PDB entry 7Z0V | X-ray diffraction, 1.45 A resolution | chains A and B

Chain A:
Protein: Nitrile hydratase
Source organism: Aeribacillus pallidus
Notes: EC 4.2.1.84; fragment: chain A
Reference sequence: Q84FS5 (Q84FS5_9BACI); residues 10-216 here = UniProt positions 10-216
Amino-acid sequence (207 residues; row label = number of the first residue in the row):
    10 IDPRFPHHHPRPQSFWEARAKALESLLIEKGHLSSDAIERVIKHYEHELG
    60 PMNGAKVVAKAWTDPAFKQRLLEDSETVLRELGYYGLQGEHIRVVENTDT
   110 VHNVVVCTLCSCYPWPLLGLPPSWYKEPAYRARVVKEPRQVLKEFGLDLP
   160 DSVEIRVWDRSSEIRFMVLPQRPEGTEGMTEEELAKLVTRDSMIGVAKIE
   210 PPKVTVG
Not modelled in the structure: 212-216
Modified positions: Cys119 (3-sulfinoalanine; CSD); Cys121 (3-sulfinoalanine; CSD)
Sequence notes: engineered mutation Arg169 (Ser in Q84FS5)
Ion coordination: Co2+: Ser120, Cys121
What the authors report for this chain:
  - contacts within the chain: Asp168-Arg169 (backbone contact), Arg169-Ile173 (backbone contact)
  - conformationally variable residues (loop rearrangement, side-chain flip): Arg142 to Arg148, Phe175
  - mutagenesis - S169R: increased stability

Chain B:
Protein: Nitrile hydratase subunit beta
Source organism: Aeribacillus pallidus
Notes: EC 4.2.1.84; fragment: chain B
Reference sequence: Q84FS6 (Q84FS6_9BACI); residue numbers follow UniProt; this construct covers 1-229
Amino-acid sequence (229 residues; each row starts with the number of its first residue):
     1 MNGIHDVGGMDGFGKVMYVKEEEDIYFTHDWERLAFGLVAGCKAQGLGMK
    51 AFDEFRIGIELMRPVDYLTSSYYGHWIATVAYNLVDTGVLDEKELDERTE
   101 VFLKKPDTKIPRREDPALVKLVEKALYDGLSPLREISASPRFKVGERIKA
   151 KNIHPTGHTRFPRYARDKYGVIDEVYGAHVFPDDAAHRKGENPQYLYRVR
   201 FEAEELWGYKQKDSVYIDLWESYMEPVSH
Not modelled in the structure: 228-229
Sequence notes: engineered mutation Lys43 (Met in Q84FS6), Ala150 (Thr in Q84FS6)
What the authors report for this chain:
  - contacts within the chain: Lys43-Lys50 (hydrogen bond)
  - conformationally variable residues (order/disorder transition): Leu130, Phe161

How chain A and chain B interact:
Residue-residue contacts (211; chain A residue first):
  Pro15(A) - Arg63(B)  hydrogen bond (backbone-side chain)
  His16(A) - Arg63(B)
  His16(A) - Val65(B)
  His18(A) - Arg63(B)  hydrogen bond (backbone-side chain)
  Pro19(A) - Arg63(B)
  Pro19(A) - Val65(B)
  Pro19(A) - Asp66(B)
  Pro19(A) - Thr69(B)
  Arg20(A) - Arg63(B)
  Arg20(A) - Asp66(B)  hydrogen bond (backbone-side chain)
  Gln22(A) - Thr69(B)  hydrogen bond (side chain-backbone)
  Gln22(A) - Ser70(B)
  Gln22(A) - Ser71(B)
  Ser23(A) - Leu103(B)
  Phe24(A) - Thr99(B)
  Trp25(A) - Trp31(B)  hydrophobic
  Trp25(A) - Met62(B)  hydrophobic
  Trp25(A) - Ser70(B)
  Trp25(A) - Gly74(B)
  Trp25(A) - Ile77(B)
  Trp25(A) - Ala78(B)  hydrophobic
  Glu26(A) - Trp31(B)
  Ala27(A) - Thr99(B)
  Ala27(A) - Phe102(B)
  Ala27(A) - Leu103(B)  hydrophobic
  Arg28(A) - Ile77(B)
  Arg28(A) - Glu92(B)  salt bridge
  Arg28(A) - Leu95(B)
  Arg28(A) - Asp96(B)  salt bridge
  Arg28(A) - Thr99(B)  hydrogen bond
  Ala29(A) - Leu34(B)
  Ala29(A) - Leu38(B)
  Ala29(A) - Ile77(B)  hydrophobic
  Lys30(A) - Leu34(B)
  Lys30(A) - Phe102(B)
  Lys30(A) - Pro106(B)  hydrogen bond (side chain-backbone)
  Ala31(A) - Arg98(B)
  Ala31(A) - Thr99(B)
  Ala31(A) - Phe102(B)
  Leu32(A) - Leu38(B)  hydrophobic
  Leu32(A) - Leu90(B)  hydrophobic
  Leu32(A) - Leu95(B)  hydrophobic
  Glu33(A) - Leu34(B)
  Glu33(A) - Leu38(B)
  Glu33(A) - Ile110(B)
  Ser34(A) - Arg98(B)  hydrogen bond
  Ser34(A) - Phe102(B)
  Ser34(A) - Ile110(B)
  Ser34(A) - Pro111(B)
  Leu35(A) - Glu94(B)
  Leu35(A) - Leu95(B)  hydrophobic
  Leu35(A) - Arg98(B)
  Leu36(A) - Leu38(B)  hydrophobic
  Leu36(A) - Cys42(B)  hydrophobic
  Leu36(A) - Leu47(B)  hydrophobic
  Leu36(A) - Leu84(B)  hydrophobic
  Ile37(A) - Pro111(B)
  Ile37(A) - Arg113(B)
  Glu38(A) - Arg98(B)  salt bridge
  Lys39(A) - Leu90(B)
  Lys39(A) - Glu94(B)  salt bridge
  Gly40(A) - Arg113(B)  hydrogen bond (backbone-side chain)
  His41(A) - Gln45(B)  hydrogen bond (backbone-side chain)
  His41(A) - Leu47(B)
  His41(A) - Val89(B)
  His41(A) - Leu118(B)
  Leu42(A) - Leu38(B)  hydrophobic
  Leu42(A) - Gly41(B)
  Leu42(A) - Gln45(B)
  Leu42(A) - Arg113(B)  hydrogen bond (backbone-side chain)
  Leu42(A) - Leu118(B)  hydrophobic
  Ser43(A) - Arg113(B)
  Ser43(A) - Asp115(B)
  Ser43(A) - Leu118(B)
  Ser44(A) - Arg112(B)
  Ser44(A) - Arg113(B)  hydrogen bond (backbone-backbone)
  Asp45(A) - Arg113(B)
  Asp45(A) - Glu114(B)
  Asp45(A) - Asp115(B)  hydrogen bond (side chain-backbone)
  Asp45(A) - Pro116(B)
  Asp45(A) - Val119(B)
  Ala46(A) - Leu118(B)  hydrophobic
  Ala46(A) - Val119(B)
  Ile47(A) - Leu34(B)  hydrophobic
  Arg49(A) - Glu123(B)  salt bridge
  Arg49(A) - Tyr127(B)  hydrogen bond
  Val50(A) - Phe36(B)
  Val50(A) - Gly37(B)
  Val50(A) - Ala40(B)  hydrophobic
  Val50(A) - Val122(B)  hydrophobic
  Ile51(A) - Arg33(B)
  His53(A) - Leu126(B)
  His53(A) - Tyr127(B)  hydrogen bond
  Tyr54(A) - Tyr26(B)
  Tyr54(A) - Phe36(B)  hydrophobic
  Tyr54(A) - Leu126(B)
  Glu55(A) - Tyr26(B)
  Glu55(A) - Phe27(B)
  Glu55(A) - Arg33(B)  salt bridge
  Glu57(A) - Tyr127(B)  hydrogen bond
  Pro60(A) - Glu21(B)
  Tyr94(A) - Tyr127(B)
  Tyr94(A) - Asp128(B)
  Gly95(A) - Leu126(B)
  Gly95(A) - Tyr127(B)
  Gly95(A) - Gly129(B)
  Leu96(A) - Lys43(B)
  Leu96(A) - Phe52(B)  hydrophobic
  Leu96(A) - Leu126(B)  hydrogen bond (backbone-backbone)
  Leu96(A) - Gly129(B)
  Gln97(A) - Phe52(B)
  Glu99(A) - Gly129(B)
  Glu99(A) - Leu130(B)  hydrogen bond (side chain-backbone)
  His100(A) - Ser131(B)  hydrogen bond
  Arg102(A) - Glu174(B)  salt bridge
  Arg102(A) - Tyr176(B)
  Thr117(A) - His5(B)
  Thr117(A) - Val7(B)
  Leu118(A) - His5(B)  hydrogen bond (backbone-side chain)
  Leu118(A) - Asp6(B)
  Leu118(A) - Arg160(B)
  Cys119(A) - Arg56(B)
  Cys119(A) - Arg160(B)
  Ser120(A) - Tyr72(B)  hydrogen bond
  Cys121(A) - Arg56(B)
  Cys121(A) - Arg160(B)
  Trp124(A) - Phe36(B)  hydrophobic
  Trp124(A) - Trp76(B)  hydrophobic
  Leu129(A) - Tyr26(B)  hydrophobic
  Leu129(A) - Phe27(B)  hydrophobic
  Leu129(A) - Phe36(B)  hydrophobic
  Leu129(A) - Tyr73(B)
  Pro131(A) - Asp24(B)
  Ser132(A) - Val19(B)
  Ser132(A) - Asp24(B)  hydrogen bond
  Trp133(A) - Val16(B)  hydrophobic
  Trp133(A) - Met17(B)
  Lys135(A) - Tyr72(B)
  Pro137(A) - Phe13(B)  hydrophobic
  Ala138(A) - Phe13(B)
  Ala138(A) - Gly14(B)
  Ala138(A) - Lys15(B)
  Tyr139(A) - Val16(B)
  Arg140(A) - His5(B)  hydrogen bond (side chain-backbone)
  Arg140(A) - Val7(B)
  Arg140(A) - Tyr67(B)  hydrogen bond
  Ala141(A) - Val7(B)
  Ala141(A) - Gly8(B)
  Ala141(A) - Gly9(B)  hydrogen bond (backbone-backbone)
  Ala141(A) - Met10(B)
  Ala141(A) - Phe13(B)  hydrophobic
  Arg142(A) - Gly14(B)  hydrogen bond (side chain-backbone)
  Arg142(A) - Lys15(B)
  Arg142(A) - Val16(B)
  Val144(A) - Gly9(B)
  Val144(A) - Tyr164(B)
  Val144(A) - Trp207(B)  hydrogen bond (backbone-side chain)
  Val144(A) - Val215(B)
  Lys145(A) - Gly9(B)
  Lys145(A) - Asp11(B)  salt bridge
  Lys145(A) - Trp207(B)
  Lys145(A) - Tyr209(B)  hydrogen bond
  Lys145(A) - Gln211(B)
  Pro147(A) - Asp213(B)
  Arg148(A) - Gln211(B)
  Arg148(A) - Lys212(B)  hydrogen bond (side chain-backbone)
  Arg148(A) - Asp213(B)  salt bridge
  Glu153(A) - Lys15(B)  salt bridge
  Glu153(A) - Val16(B)  hydrogen bond (side chain-backbone)
  Phe154(A) - Val16(B)  hydrophobic
  Phe154(A) - Tyr18(B)  hydrophobic
  Asp160(A) - Gln211(B)
  Asp160(A) - Lys212(B)
  Glu163(A) - Lys212(B)
  Ile164(A) - Lys212(B)  hydrogen bond (backbone-backbone)
  Ile164(A) - Asp213(B)
  Ile164(A) - Ser214(B)  hydrogen bond (backbone-backbone)
  Arg165(A) - Arg200(B)
  Arg165(A) - Ser214(B)
  Arg165(A) - Tyr216(B)
  Val166(A) - Ser214(B)  hydrogen bond (backbone-backbone)
  Val166(A) - Val215(B)
  Val166(A) - Tyr216(B)  hydrogen bond (backbone-backbone)
  Trp167(A) - Arg198(B)
  Trp167(A) - Tyr216(B)
  Asp168(A) - Tyr164(B)  hydrogen bond
  Asp168(A) - Tyr216(B)  hydrogen bond (backbone-backbone)
  Asp168(A) - Ile217(B)
  Arg169(A) - Arg160(B)  hydrogen bond (backbone-side chain)
  Arg169(A) - Tyr216(B)
  Arg169(A) - Asp218(B)  salt bridge
  Ser170(A) - Arg160(B)  hydrogen bond (backbone-side chain)
  Ser170(A) - Ile217(B)
  Ser170(A) - Asp218(B)  hydrogen bond (side chain-backbone)
  Ser170(A) - Trp220(B)
  Ser171(A) - Leu196(B)
  Ser171(A) - Asp218(B)  hydrogen bond
  Ser171(A) - Trp220(B)
  Glu172(A) - Phe52(B)
  Glu172(A) - Arg56(B)  salt bridge
  Glu172(A) - Pro132(B)
  Ile173(A) - Tyr176(B)  hydrophobic
  Ile173(A) - His179(B)
  Ile173(A) - Asp218(B)
  Arg174(A) - Arg56(B)
  Phe175(A) - Tyr176(B)
  Phe175(A) - Arg198(B)
  Thr198(A) - Glu21(B)
  Arg199(A) - Glu21(B)  hydrogen bond (backbone-side chain)
  Arg199(A) - Asp24(B)  salt bridge
  Asp200(A) - Glu21(B)  hydrogen bond (backbone-side chain)
Other interface residues (no listed pair), chain A (94 interface residues in all): His17, Leu58, Gly59, Cys116, Glu136, Val150, Ser161, Val162
Other interface residues (no listed pair), chain B (101 interface residues in all): Leu68, Val80, Ala81, Ala125, Leu133, Pro162
From the paper, about this interface:
  - residue pairs: Arg169(A)-Asp218(B) (salt bridge)

In short:
The interface between chain A and chain B involves 94 residues on one side and 101 on the other, with 41
hydrogen bonds and 13 salt bridges. Among the polar pairs are Arg28(A)-Glu92(B), Arg28(A)-Asp96(B) and
Glu38(A)-Arg98(B). The authors report a salt bridge between Arg169(A) and Asp218(B). From the paper: S169R of
chain A increases stability; conformational variability at Arg142(A), Phe175(A) and Leu130(B) among others.
Here chain A is Nitrile hydratase and chain B is Nitrile hydratase subunit beta, both from Aeribacillus
pallidus. Entry 7Z0V (A mutant of the nitrile hydratase from Geobacillus pallidus having enhanced
thermostability) was determined by X-ray diffraction (same publication as 7QOP, 7QOU and 7QOV).
